7OUP - chains A and F; structure by X-ray diffraction, 2.65 A resolution.

# Chain A
Molecule: Dipeptidyl peptidase 3
From: Homo sapiens
Notes: EC 3.4.14.4
UniProt: Q9NY33 (DPP3_HUMAN); numbering as in UniProt (aligned over 1-737)
Sequence (737 residues; row label = number of the first residue in the row):
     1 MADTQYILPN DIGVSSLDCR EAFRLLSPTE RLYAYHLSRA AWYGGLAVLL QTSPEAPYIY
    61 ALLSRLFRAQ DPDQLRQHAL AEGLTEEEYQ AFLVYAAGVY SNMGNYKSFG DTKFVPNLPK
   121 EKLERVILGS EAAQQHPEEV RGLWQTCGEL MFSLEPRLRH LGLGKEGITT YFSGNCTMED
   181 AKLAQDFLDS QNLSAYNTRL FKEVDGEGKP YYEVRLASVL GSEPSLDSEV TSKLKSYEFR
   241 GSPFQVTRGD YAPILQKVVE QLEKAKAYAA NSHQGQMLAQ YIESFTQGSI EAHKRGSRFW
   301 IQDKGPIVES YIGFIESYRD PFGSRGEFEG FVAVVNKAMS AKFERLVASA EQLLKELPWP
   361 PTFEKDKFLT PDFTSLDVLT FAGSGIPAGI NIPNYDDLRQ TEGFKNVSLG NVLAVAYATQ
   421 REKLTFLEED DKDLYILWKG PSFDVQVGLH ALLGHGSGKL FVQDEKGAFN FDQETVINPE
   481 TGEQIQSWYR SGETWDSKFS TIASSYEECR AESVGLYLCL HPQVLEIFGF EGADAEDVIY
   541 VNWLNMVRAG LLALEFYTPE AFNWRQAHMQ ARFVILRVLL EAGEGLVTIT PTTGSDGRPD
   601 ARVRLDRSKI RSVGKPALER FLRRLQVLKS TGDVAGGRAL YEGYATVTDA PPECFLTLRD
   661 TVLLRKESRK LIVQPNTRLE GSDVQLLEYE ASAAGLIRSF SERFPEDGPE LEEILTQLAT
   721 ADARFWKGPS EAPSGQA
Not modelled in the structure: 1-2, 727-737
Construct notes: engineered mutation A451 (Glu in Q9NY33)
Curated features (UniProtKB/Swiss-Prot):
  - binding site (Zn(2+)): H450, H455, E508
  - modified residue: A2 (N-acetylalanine)
Bound ions: Mg2+: G162, G164, G167; K+: S317, G323, D496, S504; Zn2+: H450, H455, E508 (shared with 1QI_2(F) of chain F)
From the paper describing this entry:
  - binding site for ((2R, 4S, 5S)-5-((S)-2-amino-3-methylbutanamido)-2-benzyl-4-hydroxy-6-methylheptanoyl)-L-prolyl-L-tryptophan (chain F): E316, N391, N394, K670
  - Zn2+ coordination: H450, H455, E508 (citing earlier work)
  - catalytic residues: Y318, H568 (citing earlier work)

# Chain F
Molecule: ((2R, 4S, 5S)-5-((S)-2-amino-3-methylbutanamido)-2-benzyl-4-hydroxy-6-methylheptanoyl)-L-prolyl-L-tryptophan
Sequence (4 residues; each row starts with the number of its first residue):
     1 VXPW
Modified / non-standard residues: 1QI ((2R,4S,5S)-5-azanyl-6-methyl-4-oxidanyl-2-(phenylmethyl)heptanoic acid) at position 2
Bound ions: Zn2+: 1QI_2 (shared with H450(A), H455(A), E508(A) of chain A)

# How chain A and chain F interact
Residue-residue contacts (30):
  F109(A) - P3(F)  hydrophobic
  E316(A) - V1(F)  hydrogen bond (side chain-backbone)
  E316(A) - 1QI_2(F)
  Y318(A) - V1(F)
  Y318(A) - 1QI_2(F)  hydrogen bond (side chain-backbone)
  I386(A) - W4(F)  hydrogen bond (backbone-side chain)
  P387(A) - 1QI_2(F)
  A388(A) - 1QI_2(F)  hydrogen bond (backbone-backbone)
  G389(A) - 1QI_2(F)
  I390(A) - V1(F)
  I390(A) - 1QI_2(F)
  N391(A) - V1(F)  hydrogen bond (backbone-backbone)
  N394(A) - V1(F)  hydrogen bond (side chain-backbone)
  R399(A) - V1(F)
  V412(A) - W4(F)
  A416(A) - W4(F)  hydrophobic
  V447(A) - 1QI_2(F)
  H450(A) - 1QI_2(F)
  H455(A) - V1(F)
  H455(A) - 1QI_2(F)
  E508(A) - V1(F)
  E508(A) - 1QI_2(F)
  E512(A) - 1QI_2(F)
  H568(A) - 1QI_2(F)
  H568(A) - P3(F)
  R572(A) - 1QI_2(F)
  R572(A) - P3(F)
  R669(A) - W4(F)  hydrogen bond (side chain-backbone)
  K670(A) - W4(F)
  I672(A) - W4(F)  hydrophobic
Other interface residues (no listed pair), chain A (26 interface residues in all): I392, Q446, E507
Interface features reported in the paper:
  - interface residues, chain A: E316(A), N391(A), N394(A), K670(A)

# Summary
Chain A and chain F form an interface of 26 and 4 residues respectively, with 7 hydrogen bonds. Polar contacts
include E316(A)-V1(F), Y318(A)-1QI_2(F) and I386(A)-W4(F). UniProt lists 3 Zn2+-binding residues on chain A.
The paper reports catalytic residues Y318(A) and H568(A); a binding site for ((2R, 4S,
5S)-5-((S)-2-amino-3-methylbutanamido)-2-benzyl-4-hydroxy-6-methylheptanoyl)-L-prolyl-L-tryptophan (chain F)
at E316(A), N391(A) and N394(A) among others.
Chain A is Dipeptidyl peptidase 3 (Homo sapiens) and chain F is ((2R, 4S,
5S)-5-((S)-2-amino-3-methylbutanamido)-2-benzyl-4-hydroxy-6-methylheptanoyl)-L-prolyl-L-tryptophan; the
structure, Structure of human DPP3 in complex with a hydroxyethylene transition state peptidomimetic, was
determined by X-ray diffraction.
